PDB entry 2KA9 | solution NMR | chains A and B of the 3 polymer chains in the assembly

Chain A:
Protein: Disks large homolog 4
Source organism: Rattus norvegicus
Notes: fragment: N-terminal PDZ12 domain
Reference sequence: P31016 (DLG4_RAT); residues 1-189 here correspond to UniProt positions 61-249 (UniProt number = residue number + 60)
Amino-acid sequence (189 residues; each row starts with the number of its first residue):
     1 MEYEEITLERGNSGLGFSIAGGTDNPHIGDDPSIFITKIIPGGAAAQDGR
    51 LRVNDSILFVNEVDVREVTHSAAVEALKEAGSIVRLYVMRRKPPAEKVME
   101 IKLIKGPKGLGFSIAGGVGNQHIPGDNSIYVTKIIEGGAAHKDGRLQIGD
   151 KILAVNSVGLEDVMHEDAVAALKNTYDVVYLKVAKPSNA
Curated features (UniProtKB/Swiss-Prot):
  - modified residue: Ser-13 (Phosphoserine), Ser-82 (Phosphoserine), Tyr-180 (Phosphotyrosine)
From the paper describing this entry:
  - specificity-determining residues: His-70, His-165

Chain B:
Protein: cypin peptide
Amino-acid sequence (9 residues; each row starts with the number of its first residue):
     1 QVVPFSSSV

Chain A / chain B interface:
Residue-residue contacts (14; chain A residue first):
  Gly-14(A) / Val-9(B)
  Leu-15(A) / Val-9(B)
  Gly-16(A) / Val-9(B)
  Phe-17(A) / Ser-7(B)
  Phe-17(A) / Ser-8(B)
  Phe-17(A) / Val-9(B)
  Ser-18(A) / Ser-7(B)
  Ile-19(A) / Ser-6(B)
  Ile-19(A) / Ser-7(B)
  Asn-25(A) / Gln-1(B)
  Ile-40(A) / Ser-8(B)
  His-70(A) / Phe-5(B)
  Val-74(A) / Ser-7(B)
  Leu-77(A) / Val-9(B)
Also at the interface, not in a pair above, chain A (13 interface residues in all): Ala-20, Pro-26
Interface features reported in the paper:
  - interface residues, chain A: Leu-15(A), Phe-17(A), His-70(A), Leu-77(A)

In short:
Chain A and chain B form an interface of 13 and 6 residues respectively. The paper reports interface residues
Leu-15(A), Phe-17(A) and His-70(A) among others; specificity determinants His-70(A) and His-165(A).
Here chain A is Disks large homolog 4 (Rattus norvegicus) and chain B is cypin peptide. Entry 2KA9 (Solution
structure of PSD-95 PDZ12 complexed with cypin peptide) was determined by solution NMR.
